Entry 2VFE (X-ray diffraction, 2.20 A resolution); this record covers chains A and B.

== Chain A (and B) ==
Protein: Triosephosphate isomerase
From: Plasmodium falciparum
Notes: EC 5.3.1.1; chain B of this document is another copy of the same molecule, construct and numbering; everything in this record applies to it too
UniProt: Q07412 (TPIS_PLAFA); residue numbers follow UniProt; this construct covers 1-248
Amino-acid sequence (248 residues; each row starts with the number of its first residue):
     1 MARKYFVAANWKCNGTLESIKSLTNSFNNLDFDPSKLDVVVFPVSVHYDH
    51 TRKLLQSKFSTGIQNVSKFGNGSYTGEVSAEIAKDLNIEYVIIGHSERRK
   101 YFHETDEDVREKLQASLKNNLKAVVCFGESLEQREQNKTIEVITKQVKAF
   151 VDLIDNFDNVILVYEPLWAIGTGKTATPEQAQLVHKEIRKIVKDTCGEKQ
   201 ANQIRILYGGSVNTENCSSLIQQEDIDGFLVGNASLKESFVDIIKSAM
Not modelled in the structure: 1 (chain B: 1-2)
Construct notes: engineered mutation S96 (Phe in Q07412), V163 (Ala in Q07412)
Residues lining bound ligands:
  - 3-phosphoglyceric acid (3PG), molecule 1: N65, K68, E77, R98, F102, H103, E104, D108, K112
  - 3-phosphoglyceric acid (3PG), molecule 2: R98, Y101, F102, H103
Swiss-Prot annotation at these positions:
  - active site: H95 (Electrophile), E165 (Proton acceptor)
  - binding site (D-glyceraldehyde 3-phosphate): N10, K12, G171, L230, G232, N233

== Chain A / chain B interface ==
Contacting residue pairs (80; chain A residue first):
  N10(A) - T75(B)  hydrogen bond
  K12(A) - G72(B)
  K12(A) - S73(B)
  K12(A) - T75(B)
  C13(A) - G70(B)
  C13(A) - N71(B)
  C13(A) - G72(B)  hydrogen bond (backbone-backbone)
  C13(A) - Y74(B)
  C13(A) - E77(B)  hydrogen bond (side chain-backbone)
  C13(A) - S79(B)
  C13(A) - I82(B)  hydrophobic
  N14(A) - G72(B)  hydrogen bond (side chain-backbone)
  G15(A) - I82(B)
  T16(A) - D85(B)
  L17(A) - D85(B)  hydrogen bond (backbone-side chain)
  L17(A) - L86(B)  hydrophobic
  V44(A) - E77(B)
  V44(A) - V78(B)  hydrophobic
  V44(A) - I82(B)  hydrophobic
  S45(A) - S45(B)  hydrogen bond
  S45(A) - V46(B)
  S45(A) - V78(B)
  V46(A) - S45(B)
  V46(A) - V78(B)  hydrophobic
  V46(A) - I82(B)  hydrophobic
  V46(A) - L86(B)  hydrophobic
  H47(A) - I82(B)
  H47(A) - L86(B)
  D49(A) - D49(B)
  Q64(A) - T75(B)
  Q64(A) - G76(B)  hydrogen bond (side chain-backbone)
  F69(A) - Y101(B)  hydrophobic
  F69(A) - F102(B)  hydrophobic
  G70(A) - C13(B)
  N71(A) - C13(B)
  G72(A) - K12(B)
  G72(A) - C13(B)  hydrogen bond (backbone-backbone)
  G72(A) - N14(B)  hydrogen bond (backbone-side chain)
  S73(A) - K12(B)
  S73(A) - E97(B)
  Y74(A) - C13(B)
  Y74(A) - E97(B)  hydrogen bond (backbone-side chain)
  T75(A) - N10(B)  hydrogen bond
  T75(A) - K12(B)
  T75(A) - Q64(B)
  T75(A) - H95(B)  hydrogen bond
  T75(A) - E97(B)  hydrogen bond
  T75(A) - R98(B)  hydrogen bond (backbone-side chain)
  G76(A) - Q64(B)  hydrogen bond (backbone-side chain)
  G76(A) - R98(B)
  E77(A) - C13(B)  hydrogen bond (backbone-side chain)
  E77(A) - V44(B)
  E77(A) - R98(B)  salt bridge
  E77(A) - F102(B)
  V78(A) - V44(B)  hydrophobic
  V78(A) - S45(B)
  V78(A) - V46(B)  hydrophobic
  S79(A) - C13(B)
  I82(A) - C13(B)  hydrophobic
  I82(A) - N14(B)
  I82(A) - G15(B)
  I82(A) - V44(B)  hydrophobic
  I82(A) - V46(B)  hydrophobic
  I82(A) - H47(B)
  D85(A) - T16(B)
  D85(A) - L17(B)  hydrogen bond (side chain-backbone)
  L86(A) - L17(B)  hydrophobic
  L86(A) - V46(B)
  L86(A) - H47(B)
  H95(A) - T75(B)  hydrogen bond
  E97(A) - S73(B)
  E97(A) - Y74(B)
  E97(A) - T75(B)  hydrogen bond
  R98(A) - T75(B)  hydrogen bond (side chain-backbone)
  R98(A) - G76(B)
  R98(A) - E77(B)  salt bridge
  Y101(A) - F69(B)  hydrophobic
  F102(A) - F69(B)  hydrophobic
  F102(A) - E77(B)
  H103(A) - H103(B)
Also at the interface, not in a pair above, chain A (39 interface residues in all): H50, I63, N65, K68, I88, N233
Also at the interface, not in a pair above, chain B (40 interface residues in all): H50, K53, I63, N65, K68, I88, N233

== Overview ==
39 residues of chain A and 40 residues of chain B are in contact; the contacts include 20 hydrogen bonds and 2
salt bridges. Polar contacts include E77(A)-R98(B), N10(A)-T75(B) and C13(A)-E77(B). Ligands of chain A:
3-phosphoglyceric acid.
Chain A and chain B are both Triosephosphate isomerase (Plasmodium falciparum); the structure, Crystal
structure of F96S mutant of Plasmodium falciparum triosephosphate isomerase with 3- phosphoglycerate bound at
the ..., was determined by X-ray diffraction, deposited together with 2VFD, 2VFF, 2VFG, 2VFH and 2VFI.
